PDB entry 8CZC | electron microscopy, 2.86 A resolution | chain B

Chain B:
Protein: Narbonolide/10-deoxymethynolide synthase PikA1, modules 1 and 2
Source organism: Streptomyces venezuelae
Notes: EC 2.3.1.239, 2.3.1.240
Reference sequence: Q9ZGI5 (PIKA1_STRVZ); numbering as in UniProt (aligned over 628-942)
Amino-acid sequence (315 residues; each row starts with the number of its first residue):
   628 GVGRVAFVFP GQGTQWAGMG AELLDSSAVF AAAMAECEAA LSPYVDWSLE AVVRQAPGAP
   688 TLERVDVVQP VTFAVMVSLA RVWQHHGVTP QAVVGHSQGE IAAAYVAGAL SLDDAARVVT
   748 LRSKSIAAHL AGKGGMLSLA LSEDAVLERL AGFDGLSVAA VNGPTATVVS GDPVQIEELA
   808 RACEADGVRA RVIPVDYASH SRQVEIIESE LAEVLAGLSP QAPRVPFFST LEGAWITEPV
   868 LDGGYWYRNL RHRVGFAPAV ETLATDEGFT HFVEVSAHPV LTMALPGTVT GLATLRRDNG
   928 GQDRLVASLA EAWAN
Swiss-Prot annotation at these positions:
  - active site: Ser724 (Acyl-ester intermediate)
Reported in the primary citation:
  - catalytic residues: Ser724

Overview:
From UniProt: active-site residue Ser724. From the paper: the catalytic residue Ser724.
Chain B is Narbonolide/10-deoxymethynolide synthase PikA1, modules 1 and 2 (Streptomyces venezuelae); the
structure, AT from first module of the pikromycin synthase, was determined by electron microscopy (same
publication as 7UWR).
